PDB entry 2JA6 | X-ray diffraction, 4.00 A resolution | chains D and G of the 15 polymer chains in the assembly

[Chain D]
Molecule: DNA-directed RNA polymerase II 32KDA polypeptide
Source organism: Saccharomyces cerevisiae
Notes: EC 2.7.7.6
Reference sequence: P20433 (RPB4_YEAST); residues 1-221 here = UniProt positions 1-221
Chain sequence (221 residues; row label = number of the first residue in the row):
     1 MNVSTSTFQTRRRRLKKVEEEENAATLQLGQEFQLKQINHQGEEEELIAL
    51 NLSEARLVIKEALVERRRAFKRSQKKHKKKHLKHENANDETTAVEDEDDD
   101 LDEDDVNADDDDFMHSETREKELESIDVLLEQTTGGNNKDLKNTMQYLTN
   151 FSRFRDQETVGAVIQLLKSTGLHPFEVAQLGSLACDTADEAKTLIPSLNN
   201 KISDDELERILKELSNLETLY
Disordered / not traced: 1-3, 77-117
Curated features (UniProtKB/Swiss-Prot):
  - modified residue: Met-1 (N-acetylmethionine), Thr-91 (Phosphothreonine), Thr-92 (Phosphothreonine)

[Chain G]
Molecule: DNA-directed RNA polymerase II 19KDA polypeptide
Source organism: Saccharomyces cerevisiae
Notes: EC 2.7.7.6
Reference sequence: P34087 (RPB7_YEAST); residues 1-171 here = UniProt positions 1-171
Chain sequence (171 residues; numbered 1 to 171; the number before each row is that of its first residue):
     1 MFFIKDLSLNITLHPSFFGPRMKQYLKTKLLEEVEGSCTGKFGYILCVLD
    51 YDNIDIQRGRILPTDGSAEFNVKYRAVVFKPFKGEVVDGTVVSCSQHGFE
   101 VQVGPMKVFVTKHLMPQDLTFNAGSNPPSYQSSEDVITIKSRIRVKIEGC
   151 ISQVSSIHAIGSIKEDYLGAI

[Interface between chain D and chain G]
Pairs across the interface (82):
  Ser-4(D) / Leu-9(G)
  Thr-5(D) / Leu-7(G)
  Thr-5(D) / Ser-8(G)  hydrogen bond (side chain-backbone)
  Thr-5(D) / Phe-42(G)
  Thr-5(D) / Tyr-74(G)  hydrogen bond
  Ser-6(D) / Leu-7(G)
  Ser-6(D) / Ser-8(G)  hydrogen bond
  Thr-7(D) / Lys-5(G)
  Thr-7(D) / Phe-42(G)
  Phe-8(D) / Asp-6(G)
  Phe-8(D) / Lys-73(G)
  Asn-23(D) / Lys-83(G)
  Ala-24(D) / Lys-83(G)
  Ala-25(D) / Lys-83(G)  hydrogen bond (backbone-backbone)
  Ala-25(D) / Gly-84(G)
  Leu-29(D) / Phe-3(G)  hydrophobic
  Leu-29(D) / Phe-82(G)  hydrophobic
  Glu-32(D) / Lys-5(G)  hydrogen bond (backbone-side chain)
  Glu-32(D) / Lys-41(G)
  Glu-32(D) / Phe-42(G)
  Phe-33(D) / Lys-41(G)
  Phe-33(D) / Lys-80(G)
  Gln-37(D) / Lys-5(G)  hydrogen bond
  Gln-37(D) / Asp-6(G)
  Ile-38(D) / Asp-6(G)
  Asn-39(D) / Asp-6(G)
  Asn-39(D) / Arg-75(G)  hydrogen bond
  His-40(D) / Lys-73(G)
  Glu-45(D) / Arg-75(G)  salt bridge
  Leu-47(D) / Phe-3(G)  hydrophobic
  Ile-48(D) / Phe-2(G)
  Ile-48(D) / Phe-3(G)
  Ile-48(D) / Ile-4(G)  hydrogen bond (backbone-backbone)
  Ala-49(D) / Phe-2(G)
  Leu-50(D) / Met-1(G)
  Leu-50(D) / Phe-2(G)  hydrogen bond (backbone-backbone)
  Leu-50(D) / Ile-4(G)  hydrophobic
  Leu-52(D) / Phe-2(G)  hydrophobic
  Ala-55(D) / Phe-2(G)  hydrophobic
  Val-58(D) / Leu-49(G)  hydrophobic
  Leu-63(D) / Cys-47(G)  hydrophobic
  Arg-66(D) / Glu-35(G)  salt bridge
  Arg-66(D) / Cys-47(G)
  Arg-66(D) / Val-48(G)  hydrogen bond (side chain-backbone)
  Arg-66(D) / Tyr-51(G)
  Ala-69(D) / Asp-52(G)
  Phe-70(D) / Tyr-51(G)  hydrophobic
  Arg-72(D) / Asp-52(G)  salt bridge
  Asn-138(D) / Glu-35(G)  hydrogen bond (side chain-backbone)
  Asn-138(D) / Gly-36(G)
  Asn-138(D) / Leu-46(G)
  Asp-140(D) / Gly-36(G)
  Asp-140(D) / Tyr-44(G)
  Asp-140(D) / Pro-105(G)
  Leu-141(D) / Leu-46(G)
  Asn-143(D) / Gln-102(G)
  Thr-144(D) / Phe-2(G)
  Thr-144(D) / Leu-46(G)
  Thr-144(D) / Pro-105(G)
  Tyr-147(D) / Asp-88(G)  hydrogen bond (side chain-backbone)
  Tyr-147(D) / Gly-89(G)
  Tyr-147(D) / Gln-102(G)
  Tyr-147(D) / Val-103(G)
  Tyr-147(D) / Gly-104(G)
  Asn-150(D) / Arg-142(G)
  Phe-151(D) / Asp-88(G)
  Phe-151(D) / Gly-89(G)
  Phe-151(D) / Thr-90(G)
  Phe-175(D) / Met-1(G)  hydrophobic
  Phe-175(D) / Glu-85(G)
  Ala-178(D) / Met-1(G)
  Gln-179(D) / Met-1(G)
  Gln-179(D) / Val-86(G)
  Leu-183(D) / Val-86(G)
  Leu-183(D) / Asp-88(G)
  Leu-183(D) / Arg-144(G)
  Ala-184(D) / Arg-144(G)  hydrogen bond (backbone-side chain)
  Asp-189(D) / Tyr-167(G)
  Glu-190(D) / Tyr-167(G)
  Leu-194(D) / Val-86(G)
  Leu-194(D) / Arg-144(G)
  Leu-194(D) / Tyr-167(G)
Other interface residues (no listed pair), chain D (50 interface residues in all): Gly-30, Ile-59, Ala-62, Ser-73, Leu-148, Thr-193
Other interface residues (no listed pair), chain G (46 interface residues in all): Gln-24, Leu-31, Asp-50, Val-77, Val-87, Asp-166, Leu-168

[Summary]
The interface between chain D and chain G involves 50 residues on one side and 46 on the other, with 13
hydrogen bonds and 3 salt bridges. Polar contacts include Glu-45(D)/Arg-75(G), Arg-66(D)/Glu-35(G) and
Arg-72(D)/Asp-52(G).
Here chain D is DNA-directed RNA polymerase II 32KDA polypeptide and chain G is DNA-directed RNA polymerase II
19KDA polypeptide, both from Saccharomyces cerevisiae. Entry 2JA6 (CPD lesion containing RNA Polymerase II
elongation complex B) was determined by X-ray diffraction together with 2JA5, 2JA7 and 2JA8 from the same
study.
